Entry 3Q0F (X-ray diffraction, 2.75 A resolution); this record covers chains A and C of the 4 polymer chains in the assembly.

# Chain A
Molecule: Histone-lysine N-methyltransferase, H3 lysine-9 specific SUVH5
Organism: Arabidopsis thaliana
Notes: EC 2.1.1.43; fragment: SUVH5 SRA Domain
UniProt: O82175 (SUVH5_ARATH); residue numbers follow UniProt; this construct covers 362-528
Chain sequence (167 residues; row label = number of the first residue in the row):
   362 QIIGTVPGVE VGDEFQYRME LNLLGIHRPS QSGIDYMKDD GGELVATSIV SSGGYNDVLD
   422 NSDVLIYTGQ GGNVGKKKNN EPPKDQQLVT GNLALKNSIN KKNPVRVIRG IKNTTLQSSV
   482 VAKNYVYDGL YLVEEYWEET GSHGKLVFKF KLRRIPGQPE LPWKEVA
Not modelled in the structure: 435-441, 474-483, 525-528
From the paper describing this entry:
  - binding site for the 10-nt DNA strand (chain C): Gln392

# Chain C
Molecule: 10-nt DNA strand
Sequence (10 nucleotides; numbered 1 to 10; the number before each row is that of its first residue):
     1 TACTCCTCAG
Modified residues: 5CM (5-methyl-2'-deoxy-cytidine-5'-monophosphate) at position 5

# Chain A / chain C interface
Contacting residue pairs (5; chain A residue first):
  Asn383(A) with DC8(C), phosphate contact
  Arg389(A) with DA9(C), salt bridge to the phosphate
  Ser391(A) with DT7(C), sugar contact
  Tyr397(A) with DA9(C), phosphate contact; DG10(C), hydrogen bond to the phosphate
Other interface residues (no listed pair), chain A (5 interface residues in all): Gln392
Other interface residues (no listed pair), chain C (5 interface residues in all): DC6

# Summary
The chain A/chain C interface involves 5 residues from each chain, with 1 hydrogen bond and 1 salt bridge.
Among the polar pairs are Tyr397(A)-DG10(C) and Arg389(A)-DA9(C). From the paper: a binding site for the 10-nt
DNA strand (chain C) at Gln392(A).
Chain A is Histone-lysine N-methyltransferase, H3 lysine-9 specific SUVH5 (Arabidopsis thaliana) and chain C
is a 10-nt DNA strand; the structure, Crystal structure of SUVH5 SRA- methylated CHH DNA complex, was
determined by X-ray diffraction together with 3Q0D, 3Q0B and 3Q0C from the same study.
